Entry 5JQL (X-ray diffraction, 2.90 A resolution); this record covers chains E and I of the 12 polymer chains in the assembly.

Chain E (and I):
Protein: Protein UPS1, mitochondrial
From: Saccharomyces cerevisiae (strain ATCC 204508 / S288c)
Notes: chain I of this document is another copy of the same molecule, construct and numbering; everything in this record applies to it too
Reference sequence: Q05776 (UPS1_YEAST); numbering as in UniProt (aligned over 1-175)
Chain sequence (189 residues; row label = number of the first residue in the row; numbers below 1 keep their minus sign (Met-13 is residue -13)):
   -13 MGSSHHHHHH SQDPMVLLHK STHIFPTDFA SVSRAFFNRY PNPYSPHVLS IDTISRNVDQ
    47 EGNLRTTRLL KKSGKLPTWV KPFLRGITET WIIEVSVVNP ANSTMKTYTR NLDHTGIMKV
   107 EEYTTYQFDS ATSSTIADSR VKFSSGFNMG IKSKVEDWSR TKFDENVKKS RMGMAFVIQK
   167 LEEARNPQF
Not modelled in the structure: -13 to 0, 117-118, 169-175 (chain I: -13 to -1, 70-71, 116-119, 166-175)
Modified positions: Mse91, Mse104, Mse158, Mse160 (selenomethionine; parent Met)
Sequence notes: expression tag (-13 to 0)
Reported in the primary citation:
  - mutagenesis - F69E: decreased binding to membrane
  - mutagenesis - F69L: unchanged binding to membranes

Chain E / chain I interface:
Residue-residue contacts (67; chain E residue first):
  Leu3(E) - Val141(I)  hydrophobic
  Leu3(E) - Ser145(I)
  His5(E) - Ser145(I)  hydrogen bond
  His5(E) - Arg146(I)  hydrogen bond
  His5(E) - Phe149(I)
  Lys6(E) - Phe149(I)
  Ser7(E) - Phe149(I)
  Ser7(E) - Val153(I)
  His9(E) - Arg157(I)
  Phe11(E) - Mse160(I)  hydrophobic
  Phe11(E) - Ile164(I)  hydrophobic
  Thr13(E) - Ile164(I)
  Val18(E) - Mse160(I)
  Val18(E) - Ile164(I)  hydrophobic
  Ala21(E) - Val163(I)
  Ala21(E) - Ile164(I)  hydrophobic
  Phe22(E) - Mse160(I)
  Asn24(E) - Val163(I)
  Arg25(E) - Val163(I)
  Asn28(E) - Gly159(I)
  Asn28(E) - Phe162(I)
  Pro29(E) - Phe162(I)
  Tyr30(E) - Lys155(I)
  Tyr30(E) - Mse158(I)  hydrophobic
  Pro32(E) - Lys155(I)
  Pro63(E) - Trp144(I)
  Trp65(E) - Val141(I)  hydrophobic
  Trp65(E) - Trp144(I)
  Mse104(E) - Trp144(I)
  Tyr112(E) - Mse160(I)
  Phe129(E) - Val141(I)  hydrophobic
  Phe129(E) - Trp144(I)  hydrophobic
  Asn134(E) - Asn134(I)
  Lys138(E) - Met1(I)
  Lys140(E) - Trp65(I)
  Val141(E) - Met1(I)  hydrophobic
  Val141(E) - Trp65(I)  hydrophobic
  Val141(E) - Phe129(I)  hydrophobic
  Trp144(E) - Pro63(I)
  Trp144(E) - Mse104(I)
  Trp144(E) - Phe129(I)  hydrophobic
  Ser145(E) - Leu3(I)
  Ser145(E) - His5(I)  hydrogen bond
  Ser145(E) - Phe129(I)
  Phe149(E) - His5(I)
  Phe149(E) - Lys6(I)
  Phe149(E) - Ser7(I)
  Phe149(E) - Val127(I)  hydrophobic
  Val153(E) - Ser7(I)
  Lys155(E) - Tyr30(I)
  Arg157(E) - His9(I)
  Mse158(E) - Tyr30(I)
  Gly159(E) - Asn28(I)
  Mse160(E) - Phe11(I)  hydrophobic
  Mse160(E) - Val18(I)  hydrophobic
  Mse160(E) - Tyr112(I)
  Phe162(E) - Asn28(I)
  Phe162(E) - Pro29(I)
  Phe162(E) - Tyr30(I)  hydrophobic
  Val163(E) - Ala21(I)
  Val163(E) - Asn24(I)
  Val163(E) - Arg25(I)
  Ile164(E) - Phe11(I)  hydrophobic
  Ile164(E) - Thr13(I)
  Ile164(E) - Ala21(I)  hydrophobic
  Leu167(E) - Ser17(I)
  Leu167(E) - Arg20(I)
Also at the interface, not in a pair above, chain E (44 interface residues in all): Ser17, Pro27, Ser31, Val127, Glu142, Arg146
Also at the interface, not in a pair above, chain I (43 interface residues in all): Phe22, Ser31, Phe133, Glu142, Ala161

In short:
44 residues of chain E face 43 of chain I across their interface, with 3 hydrogen bonds. Polar pairs include
His5(E)-Ser145(I) and His5(E)-Arg146(I). From the paper: F69E of chain E reduces binding to membrane; F69L of
chain E leaves binding to membranes unchanged.
Both chains are Protein UPS1, mitochondrial (Saccharomyces cerevisiae (strain ATCC 204508 / S288c)). Entry
5JQL (Crystal Structure of Phosphatidic acid Transporter Ups1/Mdm35 Void of Bound Phospholipid from
Saccharomyces Cerevisiae at 2.9 ...) was determined by X-ray diffraction (same publication as 6KYL and 5JQM).
